9O61 - chains E and K of the 12 polymer chains in the assembly; structure by electron microscopy, 1.68 A resolution.

Chain E (and K):
Protein: R-phycoerythrin class I alpha subunit
Source organism: Pyropia tenera
Notes: chain K of this document is another copy of the same molecule, construct and numbering; everything in this record applies to it too
UniProt: A0A1C9C9A7 (A0A1C9C9A7_9FLOR); residue numbers follow UniProt; this construct covers 1-164
Sequence (164 residues; each row starts with the number of its first residue):
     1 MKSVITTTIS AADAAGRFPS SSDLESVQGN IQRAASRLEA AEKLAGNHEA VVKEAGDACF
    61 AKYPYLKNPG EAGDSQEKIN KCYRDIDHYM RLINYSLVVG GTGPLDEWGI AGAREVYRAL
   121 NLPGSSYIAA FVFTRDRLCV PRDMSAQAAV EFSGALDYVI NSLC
Construct notes: conflict Pro-64 (Ser in A0A1C9C9A7), Gly-109 (Cys in A0A1C9C9A7), Ala-119 (Thr in A0A1C9C9A7), Gly-124 (Ser in A0A1C9C9A7), Ile-128 (Val in A0A1C9C9A7), Ala-149 (Gly in A0A1C9C9A7), Phe-152 (Tyr in A0A1C9C9A7), Ser-153 (Gly in A0A1C9C9A7), Gly-154 (Ala in A0A1C9C9A7)
Ligand contacts:
  - phycoerythrobilin (PEB), molecule 1: Ser-21, Leu-24, Glu-25, Gln-28
  - phycoerythrobilin (PEB), molecule 2: Arg-33, Gln-147, Val-150, Glu-151
  - phycoerythrobilin (PEB), molecule 3: Lys-43, Leu-44, Asn-47, Ala-50, Val-51, Glu-54, Thr-134, Arg-137, Leu-138, Cys-139, Arg-142, Asp-143, Met-144, Phe-152
  - phycoerythrobilin (PEB), molecule 4: Cys-59, Phe-60, Leu-66, Ala-72, Gly-73, Lys-78, Lys-81, Cys-82, Arg-84, Asp-85, His-88, Tyr-89, Leu-92, Trp-108, Gly-109, Val-116, Tyr-117, Leu-120, Leu-122, Pro-123, Ser-126, Tyr-127

Chain E / chain K interface:
Residue-residue contacts - 49 pairs, chain E then chain K:
  Lys-2(E) with Arg-17(K); Ser-20(K); Ser-22(K)
  Ser-3(E) with Ser-22(K)
  Val-4(E) with Ser-22(K); Glu-25(K); Ser-26(K)
  Thr-7(E) with Ala-11(K)
  Ala-11(E) with Thr-7(K)
  Arg-17(E) with Lys-2(K); Thr-102(K), hydrogen bond; Asp-106(K), salt bridge; Tyr-158(K), hydrogen bond
  Ser-20(E) with Lys-2(K); Thr-102(K)
  Ser-21(E) with Gly-100(K); Gly-101(K); Glu-151(K)
  Ser-22(E) with Lys-2(K); Ser-3(K); Val-4(K); Gly-100(K), hydrogen bond (backbone-backbone)
  Glu-25(E) with Val-4(K); Gly-29(K); Asn-30(K); Arg-33(K); Ala-34(K); Arg-37(K), salt bridge; Gly-100(K)
  Ser-26(E) with Val-4(K); Ser-26(K)
  Gln-28(E) with Gln-32(K)
  Gly-29(E) with Glu-25(K); Gly-29(K)
  Asn-30(E) with Glu-25(K)
  Gln-32(E) with Gln-28(K); Gln-32(K)
  Arg-33(E) with Glu-25(K)
  Arg-37(E) with Glu-25(K), salt bridge
  Gly-100(E) with Ser-21(K), hydrogen bond (backbone-side chain); Ser-22(K), hydrogen bond (backbone-backbone); Glu-25(K)
  Gly-101(E) with Ser-21(K)
  Thr-102(E) with Arg-17(K), hydrogen bond; Ser-20(K)
  Asp-106(E) with Arg-17(K), salt bridge
  Glu-151(E) with Ser-21(K); Glu-25(K)
  Tyr-158(E) with Arg-17(K), hydrogen bond
Interface residues without a listed pair, chain E (24 interface residues in all): Asp-23
Interface residues without a listed pair, chain K (25 interface residues in all): Asp-23

In short:
Chain E and chain K form an interface of 24 and 25 residues respectively; the contacts include 7 hydrogen
bonds and 4 salt bridges. Polar contacts include Arg-17(E)/Asp-106(K), Glu-25(E)/Arg-37(K) and
Arg-17(E)/Thr-102(K). Ligands of chain E: 4 copies of phycoerythrobilin.
Chain E and chain K are both R-phycoerythrin class I alpha subunit (Pyropia tenera); the structure,
R-phycoerythrin, was determined by electron microscopy, deposited together with 9MGB, 9MKO, 9O60 and 9O62.
